PDB entry 1ZIM | X-ray diffraction, 2.00 A resolution | chains A and B of the 3 polymer chains in the assembly

# Chain A (and B)
Name: General control protein GCN4
Source organism: Saccharomyces cerevisiae
Notes: chain B of this document is another copy of the same molecule, construct and numbering; everything in this record applies to it too
Reference sequence: P03069 (GCN4_YEAST); residues 1-33 here correspond to UniProt positions 249-281 (UniProt number = residue number + 248)
Chain sequence (34 residues; numbered 0 to 33; the number before each row is that of its first residue; numbering starts at 0):
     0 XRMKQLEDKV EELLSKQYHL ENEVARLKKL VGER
Disordered / not traced: 33
Sequence notes: engineered mutation Q16 (Asn264 in P03069)
Modified positions: ACE (acetyl group) at position 0

# How chain A and chain B interact
Pairs across the interface (22; chain A residue first):
  R1(A) - M2(B)
  R1(A) - K3(B)
  R1(A) - E6(B)  salt bridge
  M2(A) - M2(B)  hydrophobic
  Q4(A) - E6(B)  hydrogen bond
  L5(A) - L5(B)  hydrophobic
  L5(A) - V9(B)  hydrophobic
  K8(A) - V9(B)
  K8(A) - E10(B)
  E11(A) - Y17(B)
  L12(A) - V9(B)
  L12(A) - L12(B)
  L12(A) - L13(B)  hydrophobic
  L12(A) - Q16(B)  hydrogen bond (backbone-side chain)
  K15(A) - Q16(B)
  K15(A) - E20(B)
  Q16(A) - Q16(B)
  L19(A) - E20(B)
  L19(A) - V23(B)  hydrophobic
  E22(A) - K27(B)  salt bridge
  L26(A) - L26(B)  hydrophobic
  V30(A) - V30(B)  hydrophobic
Other interface residues (no listed pair), chain A (15 interface residues in all): V9, V23
Other interface residues (no listed pair), chain B (16 interface residues in all): L19

# Overview
The interface between chain A and chain B involves 15 residues on one side and 16 on the other; the contacts
include 2 hydrogen bonds and 2 salt bridges. Among the polar pairs are R1(A)-E6(B), E22(A)-K27(B) and
Q4(A)-E6(B).
Both chains are General control protein GCN4 (Saccharomyces cerevisiae). Entry 1ZIM (GCN4-leucine zipper core
mutant ASN16GLN in the trimeric state) was determined by X-ray diffraction (same publication as 1ZIK and
1ZIL).
